8DXN - chains D and E of the 7 polymer chains in the assembly; structure by electron microscopy, 3.40 A resolution.

# Chain D
Molecule: Volume-regulated anion channel subunit LRRC8C, Volume-regulated anion channel subunit LRRC8A
Source organism: Homo sapiens
UniProt: chimeric construct of Q8TDW0, Q8IWT6: residues 1-177 from Q8TDW0 (LRC8C_HUMAN) positions 1-183 (same numbers); residues 177-178 from Q8IWT6 positions 182-206 (offset varies); residues 178-802 from Q8TDW0 (LRC8C_HUMAN) positions 206-802 (same numbers)
Sequence (825 residues; row label = number of the first residue in the row; note: 56 numbers in that range are skipped by the numbering (no residue carries them; nothing is unmodelled there); a row labelled like 177A-177Z holds insertion residues (177A, then the next letters in order)):
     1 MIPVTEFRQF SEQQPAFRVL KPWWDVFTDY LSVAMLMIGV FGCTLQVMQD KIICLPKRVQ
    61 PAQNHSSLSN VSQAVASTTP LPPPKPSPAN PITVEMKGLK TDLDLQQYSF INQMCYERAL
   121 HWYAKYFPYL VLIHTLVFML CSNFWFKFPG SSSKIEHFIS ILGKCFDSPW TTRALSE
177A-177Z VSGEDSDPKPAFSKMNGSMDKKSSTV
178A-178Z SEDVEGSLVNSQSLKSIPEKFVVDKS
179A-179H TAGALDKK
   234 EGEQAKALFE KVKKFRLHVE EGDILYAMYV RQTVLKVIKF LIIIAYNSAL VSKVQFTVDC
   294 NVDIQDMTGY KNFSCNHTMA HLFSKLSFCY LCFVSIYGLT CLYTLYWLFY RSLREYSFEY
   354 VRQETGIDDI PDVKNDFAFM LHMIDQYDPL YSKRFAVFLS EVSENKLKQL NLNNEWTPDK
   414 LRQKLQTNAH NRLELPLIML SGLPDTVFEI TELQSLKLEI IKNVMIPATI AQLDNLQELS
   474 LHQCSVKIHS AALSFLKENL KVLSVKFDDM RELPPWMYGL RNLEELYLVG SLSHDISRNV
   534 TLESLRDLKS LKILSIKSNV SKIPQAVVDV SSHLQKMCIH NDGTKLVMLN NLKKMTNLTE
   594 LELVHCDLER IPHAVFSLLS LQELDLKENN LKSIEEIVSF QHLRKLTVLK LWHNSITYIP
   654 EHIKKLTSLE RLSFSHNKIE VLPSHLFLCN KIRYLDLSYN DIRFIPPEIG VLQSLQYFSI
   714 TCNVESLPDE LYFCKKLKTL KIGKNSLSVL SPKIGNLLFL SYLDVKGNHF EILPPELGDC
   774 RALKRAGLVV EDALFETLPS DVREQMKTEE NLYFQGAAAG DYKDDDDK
Unresolved in the structure: 1-14, 60-94, 177A-177Z, 178A-178Z, 179A-179H, 406-821
Disulfide bonds: Cys-54/Cys-308, Cys-115/Cys-293
Differences from the reference sequence: linker (178F); expression tag (803-821)
Swiss-Prot annotation at these positions:
  - glycosylation (N-linked (GlcNAc...) asparagine): Asn-64, Asn-70
  - modified residue: Thr-177Y (Phosphothreonine), Ser-178A (Phosphoserine), Ser-178M (Phosphoserine), Ser-178P (Phosphoserine)

# Chain E
Molecule: Volume-regulated anion channel subunit LRRC8C, Volume-regulated anion channel subunit LRRC8A
Source organism: Homo sapiens
UniProt: chimeric construct of Q8TDW0, Q8IWT6: residues 1-176 from Q8TDW0 (LRC8C_HUMAN) positions 1-183 (same numbers); residues 176-177 from Q8IWT6 positions 182-206 (offset varies); residues 177-802 from Q8TDW0 (LRC8C_HUMAN) positions 206-802 (same numbers)
Sequence (825 residues; each row starts with the number of its first residue; note: 54 numbers in that range are skipped by the numbering (no residue carries them; nothing is unmodelled there); a row labelled like 176A-176Z holds insertion residues (176A, then the next letters in order)):
     1 MIPVTEFRQF SEQQPAFRVL KPWWDVFTDY LSVAMLMIGV FGCTLQVMQD KIICLPKRVQ
    61 PAQNHSSLSN VSQAVASTTP LPPPKPSPAN PITVEMKGLK TDLDLQQYSF INQMCYERAL
   121 HWYAKYFPYL VLIHTLVFML CSNFWFKFPG SSSKIEHFIS ILGKCFDSPW TTRALS
176A-176Z EVSGEDSDPKPAFSKMNGSMDKKSST
177A-177Z VSEDVEGSLVNSQSLKSIPEKFVVDK
178A-178F STAGAL
   231 DKKEGEQAKA LFEKVKKFRL HVEEGDILYA MYVRQTVLKV IKFLIIIAYN SALVSKVQFT
   291 VDCNVDIQDM TGYKNFSCNH TMAHLFSKLS FCYLCFVSIY GLTCLYTLYW LFYRSLREYS
   351 FEYVRQETGI DDIPDVKNDF AFMLHMIDQY DPLYSKRFAV FLSEVSENKL KQLNLNNEWT
   411 PDKLRQKLQT NAHNRLELPL IMLSGLPDTV FEITELQSLK LEIIKNVMIP ATIAQLDNLQ
   471 ELSLHQCSVK IHSAALSFLK ENLKVLSVKF DDMRELPPWM YGLRNLEELY LVGSLSHDIS
   531 RNVTLESLRD LKSLKILSIK SNVSKIPQAV VDVSSHLQKM CIHNDGTKLV MLNNLKKMTN
   591 LTELELVHCD LERIPHAVFS LLSLQELDLK ENNLKSIEEI VSFQHLRKLT VLKLWHNSIT
   651 YIPEHIKKLT SLERLSFSHN KIEVLPSHLF LCNKIRYLDL SYNDIRFIPP EIGVLQSLQY
   711 FSITCNVESL PDELYFCKKL KTLKIGKNSL SVLSPKIGNL LFLSYLDVKG NHFEILPPEL
   771 GDCRALKRAG LVVEDALFET LPSDVREQMK TEENLYFQGA AAGDYKDDDD K
Unresolved in the structure: 1-15, 60-94, 176A-176Z, 177A-177Z, 178A-178F, 406-821
Disulfide bonds: Cys-54/Cys-308, Cys-115/Cys-293
Differences from the reference sequence: linker (177G); expression tag (803-821)
Swiss-Prot annotation at these positions:
  - glycosylation (N-linked (GlcNAc...) asparagine): Asn-64, Asn-70
  - modified residue: Thr-176Z (Phosphothreonine), Ser-177B (Phosphoserine), Ser-177N (Phosphoserine), Ser-177Q (Phosphoserine)

# How chain D and chain E interact
Pairs across the interface (37):
  Ile-53(D) / Gln-106(E)
  Ile-53(D) / Phe-110(E)
  Ile-53(D) / Gln-113(E)
  Leu-55(D) / Gln-106(E)
  Leu-55(D) / Phe-110(E)  hydrophobic
  Pro-56(D) / Met-300(E)
  Lys-57(D) / Asp-299(E)
  Arg-58(D) / Asp-299(E)  hydrogen bond (backbone-backbone)
  Val-59(D) / Asp-299(E)
  Glu-95(D) / Arg-58(E)  salt bridge
  Met-96(D) / Arg-58(E)
  Met-96(D) / Gln-298(E)
  Met-96(D) / Gly-302(E)
  Met-96(D) / Tyr-303(E)  hydrophobic
  Lys-97(D) / Asp-102(E)  salt bridge
  Lys-97(D) / Gly-302(E)
  Gly-98(D) / Thr-101(E)
  Gly-98(D) / Thr-301(E)
  Gly-98(D) / Tyr-303(E)
  Leu-99(D) / Asp-102(E)
  Leu-99(D) / Gln-107(E)  hydrogen bond (backbone-side chain)
  Leu-99(D) / Asp-299(E)
  Leu-99(D) / Thr-301(E)  hydrogen bond (backbone-backbone)
  Thr-101(D) / Asp-104(E)  hydrogen bond
  Tyr-108(D) / Asp-104(E)  hydrogen bond
  Tyr-108(D) / Gln-106(E)
  Asn-112(D) / Gln-106(E)
  Phe-289(D) / Gln-113(E)
  Phe-289(D) / Arg-118(E)
  Thr-290(D) / Arg-118(E)
  Ser-307(D) / Met-300(E)
  Asn-309(D) / Phe-110(E)
  Asn-309(D) / Gln-113(E)
  Thr-311(D) / Gln-113(E)
  His-314(D) / Glu-117(E)  salt bridge
  His-314(D) / Arg-118(E)
  Lys-318(D) / Tyr-126(E)
Other interface residues (no listed pair), chain D (23 interface residues in all): Cys-54, Lys-100
Other interface residues (no listed pair), chain E (20 interface residues in all): Leu-103, Met-114, Lys-304

# Summary
The interface between chain D and chain E involves 23 residues on one side and 20 on the other; the contacts
include 5 hydrogen bonds and 3 salt bridges. Among the polar pairs are Glu-95(D)/Arg-58(E),
Lys-97(D)/Asp-102(E) and His-314(D)/Glu-117(E).
Both chains are Volume-regulated anion channel subunit LRRC8C, Volume-regulated anion channel subunit LRRC8A
(Homo sapiens). Entry 8DXN (Structure of LRRC8C-LRRC8A(IL125) Chimera, Class 1) was determined by electron
microscopy together with 8DXO, 8DXP, 8DXQ and 8DXR from the same study.
